3CCJ - chains M and 0 of the 31 polymer chains in the assembly; structure by X-ray diffraction, 3.30 A resolution.

== Chain M ==
Name: 50S ribosomal protein L15e
From: Haloarcula marismortui
UniProtKB: P60618 (RL15E_HALMA); residues 0-195 here correspond to UniProt positions 1-196 (UniProt number = residue number + 1)
Chain sequence (196 residues; numbered 0 to 195; the number before each row is that of its first residue; numbering starts at 0):
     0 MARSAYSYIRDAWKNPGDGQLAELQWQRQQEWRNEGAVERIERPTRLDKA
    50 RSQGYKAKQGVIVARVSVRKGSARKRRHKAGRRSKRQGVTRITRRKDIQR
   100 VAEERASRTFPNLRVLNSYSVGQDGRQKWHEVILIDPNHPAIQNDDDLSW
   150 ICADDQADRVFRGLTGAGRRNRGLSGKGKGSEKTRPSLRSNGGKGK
Not modelled in the structure: 0, 195
Metal / ion sites: Na+: Ser-106, Phe-109, Leu-112; Sr2+ near Asp-157 (its only coordinating residue here)

== Chain 0 ==
Molecule: 23S ribosomal RNA
From: Haloarcula marismortui
Notes: engineered mutation(s): G2099A, C2534T
Sequence (2923 nucleotides; row label = number of the first residue in the row):
     1 GUUGGCUACUAUGCCAGCUGGUGGAUUGCUCGGCUCAGGCGCUGAUGAAG
    51 GACGUGCCAAGCUGCGAUAAGCUGUGGGGAGCCGCACGGAGGCGAAGAAC
   101 CACAGAUUUCCGAAUGAGAAUCUCUCUAACAAUUGCUUCGCGCAAUGAGG
   151 AACCCCGAGAACUGAAACAUCUCAGUAUCGGGAGGAACAGAAAACGCAAC
   201 GUGAUGUCGUUAGUAACCGCGAGUGAACGCGAUACAGCCCAAACCGAAGC
   251 CCUCACGGGCAAUGUGGUGUCAGGGCUACCUCUCAUCAGCCGACCGUCUU
   301 CACGAAGUCUCUUGGAAUAGAGCGUGAUACAGGGUGACAACCCCGUACUG
   351 AAGACCAGUACGCUGUGCGGUAGUGCCAGAGUAGCGGGGGUUGGAUAUCC
   401 CUCGCGAAUAACGCAGGCAUCGACUGCGAAGGCUAAACACAACCUGAGAC
   451 CGAUAGUGAACAAGUAGUGUGAACGAACGCUGCAAAGUACCCUCAGAAGG
   501 GAGGCGAAAUAGAGCAUGAAAUCAGUUGGCGAUCGAGCGACAGGGCAUAC
   551 AAGGUCCCUUGACGAAUGACCGAGACGCGAGUCUCCAGUAAGACUCACGG
   601 GAAGCCGAUGUUCUGUCGUACGUUUUGAAAAACGAGCCAGGGAGUGUGUC
   651 UGUAUGGCAAGUCUAACCGGAGUAUCCGGGGAGGCACAGGGAAACCGACA
   701 UGGCCGCAGGGCUUUGCCCGAGGGCCGCCGUCUUCAAGGGCGGGGAGCCA
   751 UGUGGACACGACCCGAAUCCGGACGAUCUACGCAUGGACAAGAUGAAGCG
   801 UGCCGAAAGGCACGUGGAAGUCUGUUAGAGUUGGUGUCCUACAAUACCCU
   851 CUCGUGAUCUAUGUGUAGGGGUGAAAGGCCCAUCGAGUCCGGCAACAGCU
   901 GGUUCCAAUCGAAACAUGUCGAAGCAUGACCUCCGCCGAGGUAGUCUGUG
   951 AGGUAGAGCGACCGAUUGGUGUGUCCGCCUCCGAGAGGAGUCGGCACACC
  1001 UGUCAAACUCCAAACUUACAGACGCUGUUUGACGCGGGGAUUCCGGUGCG
  1051 CGGGGUAAGCCUGUGUACCAGGAGGGGAACAACCCAGAGAUAGGUUAAGG
  1101 UCCCCAAGUGUGGAUUAAGUGUAAUCCUCUGAAGGUGGUCUCGAGCCCUA
  1151 GACAGCCGGGAGGUGAGCUUAGAAGCAGCUACCCUCUAAGAAAAGCGUAA
  1201 CAGCUUACCGGCCGAGGUUUGAGGCGCCCAAAAUGAUCGGGACUCAAAUC
  1251 CACCACCGAGACCUGUCCGUACCACUCAUACUGGUAAUCGAGUAGAUUGG
  1301 CGCUCUAAUUGGAUGGAAGCAGGGGCGAGAGCUCCUGUGGACCGAUUAGU
  1351 GACGAAAAUCCUGGCCAUAGUAGCAGCGAUAGUCGGGUGAGAACCCCGAC
  1401 GGCCUAAUGGAUAAGGGUUCCUCAGCACUGCUGAUCAGCUGAGGGUUAGC
  1451 CGGUCCUAAGUCUCACCGCAACUCGACUGAGACGAAAUGGGAAACAGGUU
  1501 AAUAUUCCUGUGCCAUCAUGCAGUGAAAGUUGACGCCCUGGGGUCGAUCA
  1551 CGCCGGGCAUUCGCCCGGUCGAACCGUCCAACUCCGUGGAAGCCGUAAUG
  1601 GCAGGAAGCGGACGAACGGCGGCAUAGGGAAACGUGAUUCAACCUGGGGC
  1651 CCAUGAAAAGACGAGCAUGAUGUCCGUACCGAGAACCGACACAGGUGUCC
  1701 AUGGCGGCGAAAGCCAAGGCCUGUCGGGAGCAACCAACGUUAGGGAAUUC
  1751 GGCAAGUUAGUCCCGUACCUUCGGAAGAAGGGAUGCCUGCUCCGGAACGG
  1801 AGCAGGUCGCAGUGACUCGGAAGCUCGGACUGUCUAGUAACAACAUAGGU
  1851 GACCGCAAAUCCGCAAGGACUCGUACGGUCACUGAAUCCUGCCCAGUGCA
  1901 GGUAUCUGAACACCUCGUACAAGAGGACGAAGGACCUGUCAACGGCGGGG
  1951 GUAACUAUGACCCUCUUAAGGUAGCGUAGUACCUUGCCGCAUCAGUAGCG
  2001 GCUUGCAUGAAUGGAUUAACCAGAGCUUCACUGUCCCAACGUUGGGCCCG
  2051 GUGAACUGUACAUUCCAGUGCGGAGUCUGGAGACACCCAGGGGGAAGCAA
  2101 AGACCCUAUGGAGCUUUACUGCAGGCUGUCGCUGAGACGUGGUCGCCGAU
  2151 GUGCAGCAUAGGUAGGAGUCGUUACAGAGGUACCCGCGCUAGCGGGCCAC
  2201 CCAGACAACAGUGAAAUACUACCCGUCGGUGACUGCGACUCUCACUCCGG
  2251 GAGGAGGACACCGAUAGCCGGGCAGUUUGACUGGGGCGGUACGCGCUCGA
  2301 AAAGAUAUCGAGCGCGCCCUAUGGUCAUCUCAGCCGGGACAGAGACCCGG
  2351 CGAAGAGUGCAAGAGCAAAAGAUGACUUGACAGUGUUCUUCCCAACGAGG
  2401 AACGCUGACGCGAAAGCGUGGUCUAGCGAACCAAUUAGCCUGCUUGAUGC
  2451 GGGCAAUUGAUGACAGAAAAGCUACCCUAGGGAUAACAGAGUCGUCACUC
  2501 GCAAGAGCACAUAUCGACCGAGUGGCUUGCUACUUCGAUGUCGGUUCCCU
  2551 CCAUCCUGCCCGUGCAGAAGCGGGCAAGGGUGAGGUUGUUCGCCUAUUAA
  2601 AGGAGGUCGUGAGCUGGGUUUAGACCGUCGUGAGACAGGUCGGCUGCUAU
  2651 CUACUGGGUGUGUAAUGGUGUCUGACAAGAACGACCGUAUAGUACGAGAG
  2701 GAACUACGGUUGGUGGCCACUGGUGUACCGGUUGUUCGAGAGAGCACGUG
  2751 CCGGGUAGCCACGCCACACGGGGUAAGAGCUGAACGCAUCUAAGCUCGAA
  2801 ACCCACUUGGAAAAGAGACACCGCCGAGGUCCCGCGUACAAGACGCGGUC
  2851 GAUAGACUCGGGGUGUGCGCGUCGAGGUAACGAGACGUUAAGCCCACGAG
  2901 CACUAACAGACCAAAGCCAUCAU
Not modelled in the structure: 1-9, 126-127, 715, 971-998, 1560, 1952-1963, 2137-2236, 2339-2343, 2665-2666, 2915-2923
Modified / non-standard residues: 1MA (6-hydro-1-methyladenosine-5'-monophosphate) at position 628, OMU (o2'-methyluridine 5'-monophosphate) at position 2587, OMG (o2'-methylguanosine-5'-monophosphate) at position 2588, UR3 (3-methyluridine-5'-monophoshate) at position 2619, PSU (pseudouridine-5'-monophosphate) at position 2621
Metal / ion sites: Na+ site 1 near U12 (its only coordinating residue here); Mg2+ site 1 near G28 (its only coordinating residue here); Na+ site 2: C40, G41; Na+ site 3 near G56 (its only coordinating residue here); Sr2+ site 1: A86, C87 (shared with 1 residue of chain T); Mg2+ site 2 near U115 (its only coordinating residue here); Na+ site 4: C130, U146; Na+ site 5: C141, G142; K+ site 1: C162, U163, U172; Mg2+ site 3: C162, U2276; Na+ site 6: A165, A166, A167; Mg2+ site 4: A166, G219; 66 more Mg2+ sites not listed; 56 more Na+ sites not listed; 60 more Sr2+ sites not listed; 1 more K+ sites not listed

== Chain M / chain 0 interface ==
Residue-residue contacts - 249 pairs, chain M then chain 0:
  Ala-1(M) with A243(0), hydrogen bond to the phosphate; C244(0), hydrogen bond to the phosphate; C376(0), hydrogen bond to the sugar; C377(0), sugar contact
  Arg-2(M) with C377(0), phosphate contact
  Ser-3(M) with A242(0), phosphate contact; A243(0), phosphate contact
  Tyr-5(M) with A242(0), phosphate contact; G264(0), hydrogen bond to the phosphate
  Arg-9(M) with A378(0), salt bridge to the phosphate; G379(0), sugar contact; A380(0), salt bridge to the phosphate
  Trp-12(M) with A380(0), sugar contact
  Lys-13(M) with A380(0), base contact; G381(0), base contact; U409(0), hydrogen bond to the base
  Asn-14(M) with G381(0), base contact; A407(0), phosphate contact
  Pro-15(M) with G381(0), base contact
  Trp-25(M) with C2243(0), sugar contact; A2244(0), sugar contact
  Gln-29(M) with A2244(0), sugar contact; C2245(0), phosphate contact
  Arg-32(M) with A2244(0), hydrogen bond to the phosphate; C2245(0), salt bridge to the phosphate
  Gly-35(M) with C1467(0), phosphate contact
  Ala-36(M) with C1467(0), hydrogen bond to the phosphate
  Arg-39(M) with G135(0), salt bridge to the phosphate; C136(0), salt bridge to the phosphate
  Arg-42(M) with A261(0), salt bridge to the phosphate; A262(0), salt bridge to the phosphate; U263(0), hydrogen bond to the sugar
  Arg-45(M) with A380(0), salt bridge to the phosphate; G381(0), salt bridge to the phosphate
  Leu-46(M) with U263(0), sugar contact; G264(0), phosphate contact
  Lys-48(M) with G379(0), phosphate contact; A380(0), salt bridge to the phosphate; G381(0), salt bridge to the phosphate; G431(0), salt bridge to the phosphate
  Arg-50(M) with A241(0), sugar contact; A242(0), salt bridge to the phosphate; G264(0), salt bridge to the phosphate; U265(0), salt bridge to the phosphate
  Ser-51(M) with A241(0), sugar contact; G379(0), hydrogen bond to the base; G431(0), sugar contact
  Gln-52(M) with G431(0), hydrogen bond to the sugar
  Lys-55(M) with U265(0), phosphate contact; G266(0), salt bridge to the phosphate
  Ala-56(M) with A261(0), sugar contact; G264(0), sugar contact; U265(0), hydrogen bond to the phosphate
  Lys-57(M) with G266(0), salt bridge to the phosphate
  Gln-58(M) with C136(0), phosphate contact; U137(0), phosphate contact; C250(0), base contact; C251(0), hydrogen bond to the base; G259(0), base contact; C260(0), sugar contact
  Gly-59(M) with G135(0), sugar contact
  Ile-61(M) with G135(0), phosphate contact
  Arg-68(M) with C1469(0), salt bridge to the phosphate; A1470(0), salt bridge to the phosphate
  Lys-69(M) with C403(0), phosphate contact; C2262(0), hydrogen bond to the sugar; G2263(0), sugar contact
  Gly-70(M) with G2263(0), sugar contact
  Ser-71(M) with G2263(0), hydrogen bond to the phosphate; A2264(0), phosphate contact
  Arg-73(M) with C1469(0), salt bridge to the phosphate; A1470(0), hydrogen bond to the phosphate; C1864(0), sugar contact
  Lys-74(M) with G159(0), salt bridge to the phosphate
  Arg-75(M) with G1863(0), hydrogen bond to the phosphate; C1864(0), salt bridge to the phosphate
  Arg-76(M) with C2273(0), sugar contact; A2274(0), hydrogen bond to the sugar
  Ala-79(M) with C770(0), phosphate contact; G771(0), phosphate contact; A2274(0), sugar contact
  Gly-80(M) with C770(0), phosphate contact; A2274(0), phosphate contact; G2275(0), phosphate contact
  Arg-81(M) with A160(0), phosphate contact; A161(0), phosphate contact; C770(0), hydrogen bond to the phosphate; G771(0), salt bridge to the phosphate; A2274(0), hydrogen bond to the sugar
  Arg-82(M) with A161(0), salt bridge to the phosphate; U170(0), salt bridge to the phosphate; U172(0), hydrogen bond to the base; C173(0), base contact; A2274(0), sugar contact; G2275(0), sugar contact
  Ser-83(M) with U170(0), hydrogen bond to the phosphate; G2121(0), sugar contact
  Lys-84(M) with U170(0), hydrogen bond to the phosphate; C171(0), phosphate contact; U391(0), salt bridge to the phosphate
  Arg-85(M) with A160(0), salt bridge to the phosphate; A161(0), salt bridge to the phosphate
  Gln-86(M) with G2121(0), base contact; C2122(0), sugar contact; A2274(0), hydrogen bond to the sugar
  Val-88(M) with C2122(0), sugar contact; A2123(0), phosphate contact
  Thr-89(M) with A2123(0), phosphate contact; G2124(0), phosphate contact; A2264(0), phosphate contact
  Arg-90(M) with G388(0), hydrogen bond to the phosphate; G389(0), salt bridge to the phosphate; U2265(0), phosphate contact; A2266(0), salt bridge to the phosphate
  Ile-91(M) with G389(0), sugar contact
  Thr-92(M) with G388(0), base contact; C401(0), hydrogen bond to the base; U402(0), sugar contact
  Arg-93(M) with A158(0), phosphate contact; C401(0), hydrogen bond to the sugar; A1470(0), salt bridge to the phosphate
  Arg-94(M) with A158(0), salt bridge to the phosphate; G159(0), hydrogen bond to the base; G175(0), hydrogen bond to the base; C400(0), sugar contact; C401(0), sugar contact
  Lys-95(M) with G157(0), hydrogen bond to the sugar; A158(0), phosphate contact; A1470(0), hydrogen bond to the sugar
  Asp-96(M) with C401(0), phosphate contact; U402(0), phosphate contact
  Ile-97(M) with U402(0), hydrogen bond to the phosphate
  Arg-99(M) with C156(0), hydrogen bond to the phosphate; G157(0), salt bridge to the phosphate
  Val-100(M) with A1470(0), phosphate contact; A1471(0), phosphate contact
  Arg-104(M) with C1469(0), salt bridge to the phosphate; A1471(0), salt bridge to the phosphate
  Arg-107(M) with G181(0), hydrogen bond to the sugar; A1471(0), hydrogen bond to the phosphate; C1472(0), salt bridge to the phosphate
  Thr-108(M) with U133(0), hydrogen bond to the sugar; U134(0), phosphate contact
  Phe-109(M) with U134(0), sugar contact
  Pro-110(M) with U133(0), base contact; U146(0), sugar contact
  Asn-111(M) with U134(0), hydrogen bond to the base; G135(0), hydrogen bond to the sugar; A145(0), sugar contact
  Leu-112(M) with G135(0), sugar contact
  Asn-116(M) with G431(0), hydrogen bond to the phosphate; G432(0), hydrogen bond to the phosphate
  Asp-123(M) with C2132(0), sugar contact
  Gly-124(M) with G2131(0), base contact; C2132(0), hydrogen bond to the sugar; C2262(0), base contact
  Lys-127(M) with C403(0), salt bridge to the phosphate
  Asp-135(M) with G135(0), hydrogen bond to the sugar
  Asn-137(M) with A144(0), sugar contact; A145(0), sugar contact
  His-138(M) with C136(0), sugar contact; C251(0), sugar contact
  Pro-139(M) with C251(0), phosphate contact; C252(0), phosphate contact
  Ala-140(M) with C251(0), sugar contact
  Asn-143(M) with C251(0), phosphate contact
  Asp-144(M) with G266(0), phosphate contact
  Asp-146(M) with C239(0), hydrogen bond to the sugar; C240(0), phosphate contact
  Trp-149(M) with G432(0), sugar contact; C433(0), sugar contact
  Asp-154(M) with A183(0), sugar contact; C188(0), phosphate contact
  Ala-156(M) with G182(0), sugar contact; A183(0), sugar contact
  Asp-157(M) with G182(0), hydrogen bond to the sugar; A183(0), sugar contact
  Arg-158(M) with C433(0), salt bridge to the phosphate
  Phe-160(M) with C156(0), sugar contact; G181(0), sugar contact; G182(0), sugar contact
  Arg-161(M) with C155(0), hydrogen bond to the sugar; C156(0), sugar contact; G182(0), sugar contact; A183(0), hydrogen bond to the sugar; C188(0), salt bridge to the phosphate
  Leu-163(M) with C188(0), phosphate contact; A189(0), phosphate contact
  Gly-165(M) with G432(0), hydrogen bond to the phosphate
  Arg-168(M) with A189(0), salt bridge to the phosphate; C433(0), salt bridge to the phosphate
  Arg-169(M) with C400(0), phosphate contact
  Asn-170(M) with C400(0), phosphate contact; C401(0), phosphate contact
  Arg-171(M) with C155(0), hydrogen bond to the phosphate; C156(0), salt bridge to the phosphate; C188(0), hydrogen bond to the phosphate; A189(0), salt bridge to the phosphate
  Gly-172(M) with C399(0), phosphate contact; C400(0), phosphate contact
  Leu-173(M) with A189(0), sugar contact; G190(0), phosphate contact
  Ser-174(M) with A193(0), phosphate contact
  Lys-176(M) with G190(0), hydrogen bond to the phosphate; A191(0), salt bridge to the phosphate; A192(0), sugar contact; A193(0), phosphate contact; A204(0), hydrogen bond to the sugar
  Gly-177(M) with A194(0), phosphate contact
  Lys-178(M) with C195(0), hydrogen bond to the phosphate; G394(0), base contact; G416(0), salt bridge to the phosphate; G417(0), hydrogen bond to the sugar
  Gly-179(M) with G394(0), base contact; U398(0), hydrogen bond to the sugar; C399(0), sugar contact
  Glu-181(M) with A226(0), sugar contact; A227(0), sugar contact; G393(0), base contact; G394(0), hydrogen bond to the base
  Lys-182(M) with A226(0), sugar contact; U392(0), sugar contact; G393(0), hydrogen bond to the base; G394(0), hydrogen bond to the base
  Thr-183(M) with C399(0), sugar contact
  Arg-184(M) with A189(0), sugar contact; G190(0), salt bridge to the phosphate; U205(0), phosphate contact; G206(0), phosphate contact
  Pro-185(M) with C188(0), hydrogen bond to the sugar; A189(0), sugar contact; G206(0), sugar contact
  Ser-186(M) with C155(0), hydrogen bond to the phosphate; C156(0), hydrogen bond to the phosphate; C188(0), sugar contact
  Leu-187(M) with C156(0), hydrogen bond to the phosphate
  Arg-188(M) with C154(0), salt bridge to the phosphate; C155(0), salt bridge to the phosphate; C156(0), hydrogen bond to the phosphate
  Ser-189(M) with C155(0), phosphate contact
  Gly-191(M) with G175(0), sugar contact; U176(0), phosphate contact
  Gly-192(M) with G175(0), base contact
  Lys-193(M) with G175(0), phosphate contact; G225(0), salt bridge to the phosphate; U391(0), hydrogen bond to the sugar; U392(0), sugar contact; G393(0), salt bridge to the phosphate
  Gly-194(M) with C399(0), sugar contact
Interface residues without a listed pair, chain M (118 interface residues in all): Val-37, Tyr-54, Lys-78, Glu-103, Gln-122, Arg-125, Asp-145, Asp-153, Gln-155, Gly-162
Interface residues without a listed pair, chain 0 (122 interface residues in all): A169, A174, G184, A187, U207, A288, G390, A397, G404, A430, U434, G869, G870, G1468, A1865

== In short ==
118 residues of chain M face 122 of chain 0 across their interface; the contacts include 62 hydrogen bonds and
50 salt bridges. Polar contacts include Lys-13(M)/U409(0), Ser-51(M)/G379(0) and Gln-58(M)/C251(0).
Ser-106(M), Phe-109(M) and Leu-112(M) coordinate Na+. C162(0), U163(0) and U172(0) form the K+ site 1.
Chain M is 50S ribosomal protein L15e and chain 0 is 23S ribosomal RNA, both from Haloarcula marismortui; the
structure, Structure of Anisomycin resistant 50S Ribosomal Subunit: 23S rRNA mutation C2534U, was determined
by X-ray diffraction together with 3CC2, 3CC4, 3CC7, 3CCE, 3CCL, 3CCM and 6 further entries from the same
study.
